PDB entry 7F53 | electron microscopy, 3.00 A resolution | chains A and N of the 6 polymer chains in the assembly

# Chain A
Molecule: Isoform Gnas-2 of Guanine nucleotide-binding protein G(s) subunit alpha isoforms short
From: Homo sapiens
UniProt: P63092-2 (GNAS2-2_HUMAN); the author numbering skips numbers that UniProt does not, so the offset changes along the chain: 1-60 = UniProt 1-60; 75-394 = UniProt 61-380
Sequence (380 residues; numbered 1 to 394; 14 numbers in that range are skipped by the numbering (no residue carries them; nothing is unmodelled there); the number before each row is that of its first residue):
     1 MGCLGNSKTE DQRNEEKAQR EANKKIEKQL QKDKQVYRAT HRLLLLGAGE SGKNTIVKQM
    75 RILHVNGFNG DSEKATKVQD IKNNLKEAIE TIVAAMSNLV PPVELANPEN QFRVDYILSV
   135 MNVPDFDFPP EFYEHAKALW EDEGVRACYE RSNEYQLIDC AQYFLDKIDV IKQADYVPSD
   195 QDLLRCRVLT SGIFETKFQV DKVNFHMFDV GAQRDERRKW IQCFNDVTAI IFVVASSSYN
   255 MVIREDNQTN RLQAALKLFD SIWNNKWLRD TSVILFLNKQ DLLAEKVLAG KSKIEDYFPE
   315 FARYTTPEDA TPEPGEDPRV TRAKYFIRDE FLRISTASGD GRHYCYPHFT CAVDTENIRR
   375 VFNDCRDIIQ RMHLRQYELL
Not modelled in the structure: 1-10, 75-204, 252-261, 304-306
Sequence notes: engineered mutation Asn-54 (Ser in P63092-2), Ala-226 (Gly212 in P63092-2), Ala-268 (Glu254 in P63092-2), Lys-271 (Asn257 in P63092-2), Asp-274 (Lys260 in P63092-2), Lys-280 (Arg266 in P63092-2), Asp-284 (Thr270 in P63092-2), Thr-285 (Ile271 in P63092-2)

# Chain N
Molecule: Nanobody35
From: synthetic construct
Notes: antibody fragment or engineered binder
Sequence (126 residues; each row starts with the number of its first residue):
     1 QVQLQESGGG LVQPGGSLRL SCAASGFTFS NYKMNWVRQA PGKGLEWVSD ISQSGASISY
    61 TGSVKGRFTI SRDNAKNTLY LQMNSLKPED TAVYYCARCP APFTRDCFDV TSTTYAYRGQ
   121 GTQVTV
Disulfides: Cys-22/Cys-96, Cys-99/Cys-107

# Chain A / chain N interface
Residue-residue contacts - 27 pairs, chain A then chain N:
  Arg-228(A) / Thr-113(N)  hydrogen bond
  Asp-229(A) / Thr-111(N)
  Glu-230(A) / Thr-111(N)
  Glu-230(A) / Thr-113(N)
  Glu-230(A) / Thr-114(N)
  Glu-230(A) / Tyr-115(N)
  Arg-232(A) / Pro-100(N)
  Arg-232(A) / Phe-108(N)
  Gln-262(A) / Lys-43(N)
  Thr-263(A) / Lys-43(N)
  Thr-263(A) / Gly-44(N)
  Thr-263(A) / Glu-46(N)
  Asn-264(A) / Glu-46(N)  hydrogen bond (backbone-side chain)
  Gln-267(A) / Trp-47(N)
  Lys-271(A) / Trp-47(N)
  Lys-271(A) / Asp-50(N)  salt bridge
  Ser-275(A) / Asp-106(N)
  Ser-275(A) / Cys-107(N)  hydrogen bond (side chain-backbone)
  Ser-275(A) / Phe-108(N)
  Asn-278(A) / Arg-105(N)
  Asn-279(A) / Asp-106(N)  hydrogen bond
  Lys-280(A) / Phe-103(N)
  Asp-310(A) / Ser-63(N)
  Tyr-311(A) / Gly-62(N)
  Tyr-311(A) / Ser-63(N)
  Pro-313(A) / Gly-62(N)
  Glu-314(A) / Lys-65(N)  salt bridge
Also at the interface, not in a pair above, chain A (19 interface residues in all): Arg-231, Leu-272
Also at the interface, not in a pair above, chain N (22 interface residues in all): Thr-61, Thr-104, Ser-112, Tyr-117

# Overview
19 residues of chain A face 22 of chain N across their interface; the contacts include 4 hydrogen bonds and 2
salt bridges. Polar contacts include Lys-271(A)/Asp-50(N), Glu-314(A)/Lys-65(N) and Arg-228(A)/Thr-113(N).
Here chain A is Isoform Gnas-2 of Guanine nucleotide-binding protein G(s) subunit alpha isoforms short (Homo
sapiens) and chain N is Nanobody35 (synthetic construct). Entry 7F53 (Cryo-EM structure of a-MSH-MC4R-Gs_Nb35
complex) was determined by electron microscopy (same publication as 7F54, 7F55 and 7F58).
